Entry 6Z9P (electron microscopy, 3.90 A resolution); this record covers chains Y and K of the 16 polymer chains in the assembly.

# Chain Y
Protein: DNA-directed RNA polymerase subunit beta'
Source organism: Escherichia coli
Notes: EC 2.7.7.6
UniProtKB: C3SIA2 (C3SIA2_ECOLX); residue numbers follow UniProt; this construct covers 1-1407
Amino-acid sequence (1416 residues; numbered 1 to 1416; the number before each row is that of its first residue):
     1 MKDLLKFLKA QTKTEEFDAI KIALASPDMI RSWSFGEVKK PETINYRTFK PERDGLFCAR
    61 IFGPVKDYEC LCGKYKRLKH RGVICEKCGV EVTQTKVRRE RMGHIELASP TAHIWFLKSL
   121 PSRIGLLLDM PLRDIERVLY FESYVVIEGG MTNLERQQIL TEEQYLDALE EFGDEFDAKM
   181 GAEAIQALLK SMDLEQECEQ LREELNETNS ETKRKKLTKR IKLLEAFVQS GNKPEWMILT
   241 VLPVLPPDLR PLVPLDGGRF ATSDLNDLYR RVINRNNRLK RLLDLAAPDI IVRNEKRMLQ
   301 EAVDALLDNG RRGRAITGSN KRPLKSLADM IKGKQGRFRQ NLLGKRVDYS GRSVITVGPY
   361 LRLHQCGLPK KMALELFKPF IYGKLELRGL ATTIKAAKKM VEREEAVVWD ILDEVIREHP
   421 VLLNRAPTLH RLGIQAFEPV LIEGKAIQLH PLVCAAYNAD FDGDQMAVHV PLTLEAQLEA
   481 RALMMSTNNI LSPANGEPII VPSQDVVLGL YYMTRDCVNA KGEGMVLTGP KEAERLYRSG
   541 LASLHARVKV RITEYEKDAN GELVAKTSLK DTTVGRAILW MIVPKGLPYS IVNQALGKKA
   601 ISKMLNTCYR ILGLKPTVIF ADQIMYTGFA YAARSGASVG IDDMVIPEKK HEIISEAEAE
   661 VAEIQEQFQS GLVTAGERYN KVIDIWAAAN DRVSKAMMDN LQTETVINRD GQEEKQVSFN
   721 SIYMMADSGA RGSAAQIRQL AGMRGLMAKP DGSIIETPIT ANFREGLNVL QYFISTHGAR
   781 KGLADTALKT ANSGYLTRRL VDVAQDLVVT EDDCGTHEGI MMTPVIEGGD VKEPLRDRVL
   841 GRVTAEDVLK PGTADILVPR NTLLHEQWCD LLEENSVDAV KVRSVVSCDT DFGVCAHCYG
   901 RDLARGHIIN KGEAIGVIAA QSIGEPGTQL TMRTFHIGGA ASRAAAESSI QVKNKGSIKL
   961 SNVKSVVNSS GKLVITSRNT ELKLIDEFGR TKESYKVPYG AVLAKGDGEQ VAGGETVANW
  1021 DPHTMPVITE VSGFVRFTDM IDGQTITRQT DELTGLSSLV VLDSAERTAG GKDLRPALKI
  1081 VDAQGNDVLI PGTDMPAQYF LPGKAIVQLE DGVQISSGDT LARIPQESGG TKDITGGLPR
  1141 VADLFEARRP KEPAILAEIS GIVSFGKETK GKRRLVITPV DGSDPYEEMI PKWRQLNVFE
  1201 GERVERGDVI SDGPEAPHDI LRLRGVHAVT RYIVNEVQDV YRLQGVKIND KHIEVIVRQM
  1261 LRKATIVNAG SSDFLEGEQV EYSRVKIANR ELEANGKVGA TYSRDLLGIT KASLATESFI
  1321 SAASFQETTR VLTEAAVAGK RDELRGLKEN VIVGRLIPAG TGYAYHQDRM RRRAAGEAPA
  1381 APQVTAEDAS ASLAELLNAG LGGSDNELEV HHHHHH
Disordered / not traced: 1-15, 1374-1416
Construct notes: expression tag (1408-1416)
Ion coordination: Zn2+ site 1: Cys72, Cys85, Cys88; Mg2+: Asp460, Asp462, Asp464 (shared with 1 residue of chain R); Zn2+ site 2: Cys888, Cys898
What the authors report for this chain:
  - mutagenesis - C72H, C85H, E86K: decreased growth in response to rhoY80C

# Chain K
Molecule: non template strand
Sequence (50 nucleotides; numbered -35 to 14; the number before each row is that of its first residue; numbers below 1 keep their minus sign (DG-35 is residue -35)):
   -35 GGGCTGCGAA TAACGGCCGA GCAGCGTAGC ATTACTTGTG AGCGGATAAC
Disordered / not traced: -35 to -19, -10 to -4, 13-14

# Interface between chain Y and chain K
Residue-residue contacts (13):
  Thr43(Y) with DG-15(K), phosphate contact
  Tyr46(Y) with DA-16(K), phosphate contact
  Arg47(Y) with DG-17(K), salt bridge to the phosphate
  Leu120(Y) with DG6(K), sugar contact
  Pro121(Y) with DG6(K), sugar contact
  Pro131(Y) with DG8(K), phosphate contact
  Arg270(Y) with DG-15(K), salt bridge to the phosphate; DC-14(K), salt bridge to the phosphate
  Arg271(Y) with DC-14(K), phosphate contact
  Asn274(Y) with DG-15(K), hydrogen bond to the phosphate; DC-14(K), phosphate contact
  Arg1148(Y) with DT3(K), salt bridge to the phosphate; DG4(K), phosphate contact
Other interface residues (no listed pair), chain Y (15 interface residues in all): Pro41, Ile44, Asp267, Arg275, Glu1146
Other interface residues (no listed pair), chain K (9 interface residues in all): DA-13

# In short
15 residues of chain Y face 9 of chain K across their interface; the contacts include 1 hydrogen bond and 4
salt bridges. Polar contacts include Asn274(Y)-DG-15(K), Arg47(Y)-DG-17(K) and Arg270(Y)-DG-15(K). Cys72(Y),
Cys85(Y) and Cys88(Y) coordinate Zn2+ site 1. From the paper: C72H, C85H and E86K of chain Y reduce growth in
response to rhoY80C.
Chain Y is DNA-directed RNA polymerase subunit beta' (Escherichia coli) and chain K is non template strand;
the structure, Transcription termination intermediate complex 1, was determined by electron microscopy
together with 6Z9Q, 6Z9R, 6Z9S, 6Z9T, 7ADB, 7ADC, 7ADD and 7ADE from the same study.
